Entry 6TTX (X-ray diffraction, 2.00 A resolution); this record covers chains A and B.

Chain A:
Name: N6-adenosine-methyltransferase catalytic subunit
From: Homo sapiens
Notes: EC 2.1.1.348
UniProtKB: Q86U44 (MTA70_HUMAN); residue numbers follow UniProt; this construct covers 1-580
Sequence (580 residues; numbered 1 to 580; the number before each row is that of its first residue):
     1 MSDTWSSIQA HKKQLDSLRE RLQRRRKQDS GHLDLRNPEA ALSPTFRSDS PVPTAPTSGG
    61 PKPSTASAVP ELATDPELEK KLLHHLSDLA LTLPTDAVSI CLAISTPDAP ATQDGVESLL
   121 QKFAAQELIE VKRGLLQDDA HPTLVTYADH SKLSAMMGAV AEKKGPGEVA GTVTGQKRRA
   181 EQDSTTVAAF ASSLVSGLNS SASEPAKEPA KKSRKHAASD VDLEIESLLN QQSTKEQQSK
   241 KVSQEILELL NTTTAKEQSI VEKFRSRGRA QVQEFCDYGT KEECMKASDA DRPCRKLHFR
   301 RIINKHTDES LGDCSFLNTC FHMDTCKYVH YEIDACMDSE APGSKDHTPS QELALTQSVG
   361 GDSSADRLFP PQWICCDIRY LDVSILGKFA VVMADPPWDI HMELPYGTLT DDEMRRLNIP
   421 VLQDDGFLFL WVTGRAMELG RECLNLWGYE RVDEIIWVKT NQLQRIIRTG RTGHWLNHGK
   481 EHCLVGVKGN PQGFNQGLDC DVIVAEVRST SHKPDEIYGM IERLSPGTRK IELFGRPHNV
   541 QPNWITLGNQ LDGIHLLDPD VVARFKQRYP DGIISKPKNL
Unresolved in the structure: 1-367, 401-406, 468-473, 577-580
Residues lining bound ligands: NX8 ((2S,3S,4R,5R)-5-(6-aminopurin-9-yl)-3,4-bis(oxidanyl)-N-(piperidin-4-ylmethyl)oxolane-2-carboxamide): Cys376, Asp377, Ile378, Arg379, Asp395, Pro396, Pro397, Gly407, Leu409, Ser511, Lys513, Phe534, Arg536, Gly548, Asn549, Gln550
UniProt features mapped onto this chain:
  - region: Pro396 to Thr410 (Gate loop 1), Glu450 to Glu454 (Interaction with METTL14), Gln462 to Gly479 (Interphase loop), Gln464 to Lys480 (Interaction with METTL14), Arg465 to His478 (Positively charged region required for RNA-binding), Val507 to Asp515 (Gate loop 2)
  - motif: Ala210 to Lys215 (Nuclear localization signal)
  - binding site (S-adenosyl-L-methionine): Asp377, Ile378, Asp395, Lys513, Arg536 to Asn539, Asn549, Gln550
  - site (Interaction with METTL14): Glu438, Arg441
  - modified residue: Ser2 (N-acetylserine), Ser43 (Phosphoserine), Ser48 (Phosphoserine), Ser50 (Phosphoserine), Ser219 (Phosphoserine), Ser243 (Phosphoserine), Thr348 (Phosphothreonine), Ser350 (Phosphoserine)
  - cross-link (Glycyl lysine isopeptide (Lys-Gly)): Lys177 (interchain with G-Cter in SUMO1), Lys211 (interchain with G-Cter in SUMO1), Lys212 (interchain with G-Cter in SUMO1), Lys215 (interchain with G-Cter in SUMO1)
What the authors report for this chain:
  - binding site for NX8: Asp395, Pro397, Ser511, Asn549

Chain B:
Name: N6-adenosine-methyltransferase non-catalytic subunit
From: Homo sapiens
UniProtKB: Q9HCE5 (MET14_HUMAN); residues 1-456 here = UniProt positions 1-456
Sequence (456 residues; each row starts with the number of its first residue):
     1 MDSRLQEIRE RQKLRRQLLA QQLGAESADS IGAVLNSKDE QREIAETRET CRASYDTSAP
    61 NAKRKYLDEG ETDEDKMEEY KDELEMQQDE ENLPYEEEIY KDSSTFLKGT QSLNPHNDYC
   121 QHFVDTGHRP QNFIRDVGLA DRFEEYPKLR ELIRLKDELI AKSNTPPMYL QADIEAFDIR
   181 ELTPKFDVIL LEPPLEEYYR ETGITANEKC WTWDDIMKLE IDEIAAPRSF IFLWCGSGEG
   241 LDLGRVCLRK WGYRRCEDIC WIKTNKNNPG KTKTLDPKAV FQRTKEHCLM GIKGTVKRST
   301 DGDFIHANVD IDLIITEEPE IGNIEKPVEI FHIIEHFCLG RRRLHLFGRD STIRPGWLTV
   361 GPTLTNSNYN AETYASYFSA PNSYLTGCTE EIERLRPKSP PPKSKSDRGG GAPRGGGRGG
   421 TSAGRGRERN RSNFRGERGG FRGGRGGAHR GGFPPR
Unresolved in the structure: 1-116, 137-152, 201-208, 270-274, 296-308, 392-456
Disulfides: Cys338-Cys388
UniProt features mapped onto this chain:
  - region: Arg135, Asp136 (Interaction with METTL3), Ser237, Gly238 (Interaction with METTL3), Arg245 to Arg254 (Positively charged region required for RNA-binding), Arg255 to Asp258 (Interaction with METTL3), Lys278 to His287 (Interaction with METTL3), Lys297, Arg298 (Positively charged region required for RNA-binding), Asn308 to Asp312 (Interaction with METTL3)
  - site (Interaction with METTL3): Tyr146, Asp242, Arg245, Arg298, Ser399
  - modified residue: Ser399 (Phosphoserine)

Chain A / chain B interface:
Contacting residue pairs (100; chain A residue first):
  Phe427(A) - Val280(B)  hydrophobic
  Phe429(A) - Phe281(B)  hydrophobic
  Gly434(A) - Arg255(B)  hydrogen bond (backbone-side chain)
  Met437(A) - Arg245(B)
  Met437(A) - Arg255(B)
  Met437(A) - Asp258(B)
  Glu438(A) - Arg245(B)  salt bridge
  Glu438(A) - Arg249(B)
  Glu438(A) - Arg255(B)  salt bridge
  Arg441(A) - Leu241(B)
  Arg441(A) - Asp242(B)  salt bridge
  Arg441(A) - Arg245(B)
  Glu450(A) - Lys278(B)
  Arg451(A) - Gly238(B)  hydrogen bond (side chain-backbone)
  Arg451(A) - Leu241(B)
  Arg451(A) - Asp242(B)  salt bridge
  Val452(A) - Lys278(B)
  Val452(A) - Val280(B)  hydrophobic
  Val452(A) - Arg283(B)  hydrogen bond (backbone-side chain)
  Asp453(A) - Ala279(B)
  Asp453(A) - Val280(B)  hydrogen bond (side chain-backbone)
  Asp453(A) - Phe281(B)  hydrogen bond (side chain-backbone)
  Asp453(A) - Arg283(B)  salt bridge
  Glu454(A) - Leu241(B)
  Glu454(A) - Lys285(B)  hydrogen bond (backbone-side chain)
  Ile455(A) - Phe281(B)  hydrophobic
  Ile456(A) - Cys260(B)  hydrophobic
  Ile456(A) - Ile262(B)  hydrophobic
  Ile456(A) - Lys285(B)
  Val458(A) - Ile262(B)  hydrophobic
  Val458(A) - Leu313(B)  hydrophobic
  Gln464(A) - Tyr119(B)
  Gln464(A) - Phe133(B)
  Gln464(A) - Ile134(B)
  Gln464(A) - Arg135(B)  hydrogen bond (backbone-backbone)
  Ile466(A) - Ile134(B)  hydrophobic
  Ile466(A) - Ile311(B)  hydrophobic
  Ile466(A) - Ile315(B)  hydrophobic
  His474(A) - Glu257(B)  hydrogen bond (backbone-side chain)
  Trp475(A) - Phe230(B)  hydrophobic
  Trp475(A) - Cys256(B)
  Trp475(A) - Glu257(B)  hydrogen bond (backbone-side chain)
  Trp475(A) - Met290(B)  hydrophobic
  Trp475(A) - Phe337(B)
  Leu476(A) - Glu257(B)  hydrogen bond (backbone-side chain)
  Leu476(A) - Ile259(B)  hydrophobic
  Leu476(A) - Asp310(B)
  Leu476(A) - Ile311(B)
  Leu476(A) - Phe337(B)  hydrophobic
  Asn477(A) - Asp310(B)  hydrogen bond (backbone-backbone)
  Asn477(A) - Ile311(B)
  Asn477(A) - Asp312(B)  hydrogen bond (backbone-backbone)
  His478(A) - Glu257(B)  salt bridge
  His478(A) - Asp312(B)
  Gly479(A) - Ile311(B)
  Gly479(A) - Asp312(B)  hydrogen bond (backbone-side chain)
  Gly479(A) - Leu313(B)
  Lys480(A) - Asp258(B)  hydrogen bond (side chain-backbone)
  Lys480(A) - Cys260(B)
  Lys480(A) - Asp312(B)  salt bridge
  Lys480(A) - Leu313(B)
  His482(A) - Asp258(B)  salt bridge
  Gln496(A) - Ala279(B)  hydrogen bond (side chain-backbone)
  Gln496(A) - Val280(B)
  Gly497(A) - Val280(B)  hydrogen bond (backbone-backbone)
  Gly497(A) - Gln282(B)  hydrogen bond (backbone-side chain)
  Leu498(A) - Phe123(B)
  Leu498(A) - Val124(B)
  Asp499(A) - Cys120(B)
  Asp499(A) - Phe123(B)
  Asp499(A) - Val124(B)
  Asp499(A) - Phe281(B)
  Asp499(A) - Gln282(B)  hydrogen bond (backbone-backbone)
  Cys500(A) - Phe123(B)  hydrophobic
  Cys500(A) - Arg129(B)
  Cys500(A) - Pro130(B)
  Cys500(A) - Gln282(B)
  Cys500(A) - Thr284(B)
  Asp501(A) - Gln282(B)  hydrogen bond (backbone-backbone)
  Asp501(A) - Arg283(B)
  Asp501(A) - Thr284(B)  hydrogen bond (side chain-backbone)
  Asp501(A) - Lys285(B)  salt bridge
  Val502(A) - Pro130(B)
  Val502(A) - Gln131(B)
  Val502(A) - Thr284(B)
  Val502(A) - Lys285(B)
  Ile503(A) - Cys120(B)  hydrophobic
  Val504(A) - Tyr119(B)
  Val504(A) - Pro130(B)
  Val504(A) - Gln131(B)
  Val504(A) - Ile134(B)  hydrophobic
  Glu516(A) - Asn117(B)
  Glu516(A) - Asp118(B)
  Glu516(A) - Cys120(B)
  Met520(A) - Cys120(B)  hydrophobic
  Met520(A) - Phe281(B)  hydrophobic
  Arg523(A) - Cys120(B)
  Arg523(A) - Gln121(B)
  Arg523(A) - Val124(B)
  Leu524(A) - Val280(B)  hydrophobic
Interface residues without a listed pair, chain A (42 interface residues in all): Arg435, Leu463, Arg465, Ile467, Val485
Interface residues without a listed pair, chain B (48 interface residues in all): Glu239, Pro277, His287, Ile292, Val309, Ile333, Leu339

Summary:
42 residues of chain A face 48 of chain B across their interface, with 20 hydrogen bonds and 9 salt bridges.
Polar contacts include Glu438(A)-Arg245(B), Glu438(A)-Arg255(B) and Arg441(A)-Asp242(B). Bound to chain A:
compound NX8. From UniProt: 10 S-adenosyl-L-methionine-binding residues on chain A. From the paper: a binding
site for NX8 at Asp395(A), Pro397(A) and Ser511(A) among others.
Chain A is N6-adenosine-methyltransferase catalytic subunit and chain B is N6-adenosine-methyltransferase
non-catalytic subunit, both from Homo sapiens; the structure, Crystal structure of the human METTL3-METTL14
complex bound to Compound 5 (ASI_M3M_051), was determined by X-ray diffraction, deposited together with 6TTP,
6TTV, 6TTW, 6TU1 and 6Y4G.
